Entry 7RJB (electron microscopy, 3.20 A resolution); this record covers chains D and I of the 10 polymer chains in the assembly.

Chain D:
Molecule: Ubiquinol--cytochrome-c reductase catalytic subunit
Source organism: Candida albicans (strain SC5314 / ATCC MYA-2876)
UniProtKB: A0A1D8PHA3 (A0A1D8PHA3_CANAL); numbering as in UniProt (aligned over 1-288)
Chain sequence (288 residues; row label = number of the first residue in the row):
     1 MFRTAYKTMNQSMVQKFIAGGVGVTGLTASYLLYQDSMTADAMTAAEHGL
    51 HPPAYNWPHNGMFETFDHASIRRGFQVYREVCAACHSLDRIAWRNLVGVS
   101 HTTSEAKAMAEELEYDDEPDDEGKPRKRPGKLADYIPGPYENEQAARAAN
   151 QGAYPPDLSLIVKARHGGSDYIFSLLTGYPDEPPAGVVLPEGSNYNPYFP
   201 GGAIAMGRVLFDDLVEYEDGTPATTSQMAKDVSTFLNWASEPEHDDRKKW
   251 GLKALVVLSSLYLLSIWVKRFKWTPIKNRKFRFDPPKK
Unresolved in the structure: 1-42, 287-288
Glycans and other covalent adducts: heme c (HEC) linked to Cys82, Cys85
Ion coordination: heme c Fe near His86 (its only coordinating residue here)
Small-molecule neighbours: heme c (HEC): Val81, Ala84, His86, Asn150, Ala153, Pro155, Pro156, Leu158, Ile161, Arg165, Tyr171, Ile172, Leu175, Leu176, Phe199, Ile204, Ala205, Met206, Val209, Leu210, Val232, Leu236
Curated features (UniProtKB/Swiss-Prot):
  - binding site (heme c): Cys82, Cys85, His86

Chain I:
Molecule: Ubiquinol--cytochrome-c reductase subunit 9
Source organism: Candida albicans (strain SC5314 / ATCC MYA-2876)
UniProtKB: A0A1D8PLP3 (A0A1D8PLP3_CANAL); residues 1-65 here = UniProt positions 1-65
Chain sequence (65 residues; each row starts with the number of its first residue):
     1 MLTVLGRLLERNSIYVATIFGGAFAFQGFFDVAVNKWWEEHNKAKLWKNV
    51 KGKFLEGEGEEEDDE
Unresolved in the structure: 1-16, 56-65

Chain D / chain I interface:
Pairs across the interface (33):
  Pro58(D) with Lys45(I)
  Phe63(D) with Trp38(I); His41(I); Asn42(I), hydrogen bond (backbone-side chain)
  Glu64(D) with Asn42(I); Lys45(I)
  Thr65(D) with Trp38(I); Asn42(I); Lys45(I)
  Phe66(D) with Lys45(I)
  His68(D) with Lys45(I), hydrogen bond (backbone-backbone); Leu46(I); Trp47(I)
  Ala69(D) with Val50(I), hydrophobic
  Arg72(D) with Trp47(I); Phe54(I)
  Gly98(D) with Trp47(I)
  Val99(D) with Trp47(I)
  Ser100(D) with Trp47(I)
  His101(D) with Trp47(I)
  Thr102(D) with Trp47(I)
  Glu218(D) with Phe54(I)
  Asp219(D) with Phe54(I)
  Lys248(D) with Trp38(I)
  Lys249(D) with Asn35(I), hydrogen bond; Trp38(I)
  Leu252(D) with Val34(I), hydrophobic; Trp37(I), hydrophobic; Trp38(I), hydrophobic
  Lys253(D) with Asp31(I), salt bridge; Val34(I); Asn35(I)
  Val256(D) with Phe30(I), hydrophobic
Interface residues without a listed pair, chain D (26 interface residues in all): Met62, Asp67, Arg73, Asp245, Val257, Ser260
Interface residues without a listed pair, chain I (15 interface residues in all): Glu39, Lys53

Summary:
26 residues of chain D and 15 residues of chain I are in contact, with 3 hydrogen bonds and 1 salt bridge.
Among the polar pairs are Lys253(D)-Asp31(I), Phe63(D)-Asn42(I) and Lys249(D)-Asn35(I). Heme c is covalently
linked to Cys82(D).
Chain D is Ubiquinol--cytochrome-c reductase catalytic subunit and chain I is Ubiquinol--cytochrome-c
reductase subunit 9, both from Candida albicans (strain SC5314 / ATCC MYA-2876); the structure, Complex III2
from Candida albicans, inhibitor free, Rieske head domain in b position, was determined by electron microscopy
together with 7RJA, 7RJC, 7RJD and 7RJE from the same study.
